PDB entry 8IV4 | electron microscopy, 3.59 A resolution | chains A and G of the 5 polymer chains in the assembly

== Chain A ==
Molecule: heavy chain of 8H12
Organism: Mus musculus
Amino-acid sequence (119 residues; numbered 1 to 119; the number before each row is that of its first residue):
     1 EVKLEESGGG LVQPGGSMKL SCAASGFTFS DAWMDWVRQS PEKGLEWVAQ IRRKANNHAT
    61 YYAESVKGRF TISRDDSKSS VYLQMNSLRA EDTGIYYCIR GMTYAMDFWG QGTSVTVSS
Unresolved in the structure: 119
Disulfide bonds: Cys22-Cys98

== Chain G ==
Molecule: Spike protein S1
Organism: Severe acute respiratory syndrome coronavirus 2
UniProt: P0DTC2 (SPIKE_SARS2); residue numbers follow UniProt; this construct covers 324-527
Amino-acid sequence (204 residues; numbered 324 to 527; the number before each row is that of its first residue):
   324 ESIVRFPNIT NLCPFGEVFN ATRFASVYAW NRKRISNCVA DYSVLYNSAS FSTFKCYGVS
   384 PTKLNDLCFT NVYADSFVIR GDEVRQIAPG QTGKIADYNY KLPDDFTGCV IAWNSNNLDS
   444 KVGGNYNYLY RLFRKSNLKP FERDISTEIY QAGSTPCNGV EGFNCYFPLQ SYGFQPTNGV
   504 GYQPYRVVVL SFELLHAPAT VCGP
Unresolved in the structure: 324-332, 527
Disulfide bonds: Cys336-Cys361, Cys379-Cys432, Cys391-Cys525, Cys480-Cys488
Covalent attachments: N-acetylglucosamine (NAG) linked to Asn343
Swiss-Prot annotation at these positions:
  - region: Arg403 to Asp405 (Integrin-binding motif), Asn448 to Phe456 (Immunodominant HLA epitope recognized by the CD8+)
  - glycosylation: Ser325 (O-linked (HexNAc...) serine), Asn331 (N-linked (GlcNAc...) (complex) asparagine), Asn343 (N-linked (GlcNAc...) (complex) asparagine)
  - natural variant: Gly339 (G339D: In strain: Omicron/BA.1, Omicron/BA.2 and 4 more; G339H: In strain: Omicron/BA.2.75, Omicron/XBB.1.5 and 1 more), Arg346 (R346K: In strain: Mu/B.1.621; R346T: In strain: Omicron/BQ.1.1, Omicron/XBB.1.5 and 1 more), Leu368 (L368I: In strain: Omicron/XBB.1.5, Omicron/EG.5.1), Ser371 (S371F: In strain: Omicron/BA.2, Omicron/BA.2.12.1 and 6 more; S371L: In strain: Omicron/BA.1), Ser373 (S373P: In strain: Omicron/BA.1, Omicron/BA.2 and 7 more), Ser375 (S375F: In strain: Omicron/BA.1, Omicron/BA.2 and 7 more), Thr376 (T376A: In strain: Omicron/BA.2, Omicron/BA.2.12.1 and 5 more), Asp405 (D405N: In strain: Omicron/BA.2, Omicron/BA.2.12.1 and 6 more), Arg408 (R408S: In strain: Omicron/BA.2, Omicron/BA.2.12.1 and 6 more), Lys417 (K417N: In strain: Beta/B.1.351, Omicron/BA.1 and 8 more; K417T: In strain: Gamma/P.1), Asn440 (N440K: In strain: Omicron/BA.1, Omicron/BA.2 and 7 more), Lys444 (K444T: In strain: Omicron/BQ.1.1), 16 further natural variant entries in UniProt
  - mutagenesis: Asn331 (N331Q: Reduced viral infectivity), Asn343 (N343Q: Reduced viral infectivity), Leu452 (L452R: Increased resistance to neutralizing antibodies. Decreases HLA binding to NF9 epitope. Increased binding affinity to human ACE2), Tyr453 (Y453F: Decreased HLA binding to NF9 epitope. Increased binding affinity to human ACE2), Ala475 (A475V: Increased resistance to neutralizing antibodies), Val483 (V483A: Increased resistance to neutralizing antibodies), Glu484 (E484D: Increased replication in human TMEM106B overexpressing cells), Phe490 (F490L: Increased resistance to neutralizing antibodies and human covalescent sera neutralization), Gln493 (Q493N: Reduced host ACE2-binding affinity in vitro; Q493Y: Reduced host ACE2-binding affinity in vitro), Asn501 (N501T: Reduced host ACE2-binding affinity in vitro; N501Y: Increased binding affinity to human ACE2), His519 (H519P: Increased resistance to human covalescent sera neutralization)
What the authors report for this chain:
  - conformationally variable residues (loop rearrangement): Lys417, Ile472 to Tyr489, Gln493

== How chain A and chain G interact ==
Pairs across the interface (12; chain A residue first):
  Trp33(A) with Gly485(G); Phe486(G)
  Gln50(A) with Phe486(G)
  Arg52(A) with Phe486(G)
  Arg53(A) with Glu484(G); Gly485(G)
  Asn56(A) with Val483(G); Gly485(G)
  Thr103(A) with Tyr489(G), hydrogen bond (backbone-side chain)
  Tyr104(A) with Leu455(G); Phe456(G); Tyr489(G)
Interface features reported in the paper:
  - epitope / paratope residues, chain G: Phe486(G)

== In short ==
Chain A and chain G each contribute 7 residues to their interface; the contacts include 1 hydrogen bond. Its
one hydrogen-bonded contact is Thr103(A)-Tyr489(G). Covalently linked N-acetylglucosamine: at Asn343(G).
UniProt lists 11 mutagenesis sites on chain G. From the paper: the epitope/paratope residue Phe486(G);
conformational variability at Lys417(G), Ile472(G) and Gln493(G).
Chain A is heavy chain of 8H12 (Mus musculus) and chain G is Spike protein S1 (Severe acute respiratory
syndrome coronavirus 2); the structure, Cryo-EM structure of SARS-CoV-2 spike protein in complex with double
nAbs 8H12 and 3E2 (local refinement), was determined by electron microscopy together with 8IV5 and 8IV8 from
the same study.
